PDB entry 2R80 | X-ray diffraction, 1.44 A resolution | chains B and D of the 4 polymer chains in the assembly

== Chain B (and D) ==
Molecule: Hemoglobin subunit beta
Organism: Columba livia
Notes: chain D of this document is another copy of the same molecule, construct and numbering; everything in this record applies to it too
Reference sequence: P11342 (HBB_COLLI); residue numbers follow UniProt; this construct covers 1-146
Sequence (146 residues; each row starts with the number of its first residue):
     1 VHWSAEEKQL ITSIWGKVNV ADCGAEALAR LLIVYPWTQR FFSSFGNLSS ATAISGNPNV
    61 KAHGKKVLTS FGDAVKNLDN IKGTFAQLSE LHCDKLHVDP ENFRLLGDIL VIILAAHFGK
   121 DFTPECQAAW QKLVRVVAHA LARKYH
Swiss-Prot annotation at these positions:
  - binding site (heme b): His63, His92
Metal / ion sites: heme Fe: His92 (together with oxygen molecule)
Residues lining bound ligands:
  - heme (HEM): Leu31, Thr38, Phe41, Phe42, Ser44, Phe45, His63, Lys66, Val67, Ser70, Phe71, Phe85, Leu88, Leu91, His92, Leu96, Val98, Asn102, Phe103, Leu106, Leu141
  - oxygen molecule (OXY): Leu28, Phe42, His63, Val67, His92, Leu106

== Interface between chain B and chain D ==
Pairs across the interface - 6 pairs, chain B then chain D:
  Arg135(B) - His146(D)
  His139(B) - His139(D)
  His139(B) - His146(D)
  His146(B) - Val1(D)
  His146(B) - Arg135(D)
  His146(B) - His139(D)
Interface residues without a listed pair, chain B (6 interface residues in all): Lys132, Val136, Tyr145
Interface residues without a listed pair, chain D (6 interface residues in all): Lys132, Val136

== In short ==
The chain B/chain D interface involves 6 residues from each chain. Ligands of chain B: heme and oxygen
molecule. From UniProt: heme b-binding residues His63(B) and His92(B) on chain B.
Chain B and chain D are both Hemoglobin subunit beta (Columba livia); the structure, Pigeon Hemoglobin (OXY
form), was determined by X-ray diffraction.
